6QRH - chains A and B; structure by X-ray diffraction, 2.15 A resolution.

[Chain A]
Name: Insulin
Organism: Bos taurus
Reference sequence: P01317 (INS_BOVIN); residues 1-21 here correspond to UniProt positions 85-105 (UniProt number = residue number + 84)
Amino-acid sequence (21 residues; row label = number of the first residue in the row):
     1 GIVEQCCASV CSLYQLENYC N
Disulfides: C6-C11

[Chain B]
Name: Insulin
Organism: Bos taurus
Reference sequence: P01317 (INS_BOVIN); residues 1-30 here correspond to UniProt positions 25-54 (UniProt number = residue number + 24)
Amino-acid sequence (30 residues; row label = number of the first residue in the row):
     1 FVNQHLCGSH LVEALYLVCG ERGFFYTPKA

[Chain A / chain B interface]
Residue-residue contacts (41):
  G1(A) - A30(B)
  I2(A) - L11(B)  hydrophobic
  I2(A) - T27(B)
  I2(A) - A30(B)
  V3(A) - P28(B)  hydrophobic
  C6(A) - Q4(B)
  C6(A) - H5(B)
  C6(A) - L6(B)  hydrogen bond (backbone-backbone)
  C6(A) - L11(B)  hydrophobic
  C7(A) - H5(B)  hydrogen bond (backbone-side chain)
  C7(A) - L6(B)
  C7(A) - C7(B)  disulfide
  A8(A) - H5(B)
  S9(A) - H5(B)
  V10(A) - N3(B)
  V10(A) - Q4(B)
  V10(A) - H5(B)
  C11(A) - V2(B)
  C11(A) - N3(B)
  C11(A) - Q4(B)  hydrogen bond (backbone-backbone)
  S12(A) - V2(B)
  S12(A) - N3(B)
  L13(A) - V2(B)
  L13(A) - V18(B)  hydrophobic
  L16(A) - V2(B)  hydrophobic
  L16(A) - L11(B)  hydrophobic
  L16(A) - A14(B)  hydrophobic
  L16(A) - L15(B)
  L16(A) - V18(B)  hydrophobic
  E17(A) - V18(B)
  E17(A) - R22(B)  salt bridge
  Y19(A) - L15(B)  hydrophobic
  Y19(A) - F24(B)
  Y19(A) - F25(B)  hydrogen bond (backbone-backbone)
  C20(A) - C19(B)  disulfide
  C20(A) - R22(B)
  C20(A) - G23(B)
  N21(A) - R22(B)
  N21(A) - G23(B)  hydrogen bond (backbone-backbone)
  N21(A) - F24(B)  hydrogen bond (side chain-backbone)
  N21(A) - F25(B)
Other interface residues (no listed pair), chain A (18 interface residues in all): E4, N18
Other interface residues (no listed pair), chain B (19 interface residues in all): Y26
Disulfides between the chains: C7(A)-C7(B), C20(A)-C19(B)

[Summary]
The interface between chain A and chain B involves 18 residues on one side and 19 on the other, with 2
disulfide bonds, 6 hydrogen bonds and 1 salt bridge. Among the polar pairs are E17(A)-R22(B), C7(A)-H5(B) and
N21(A)-F24(B).
Chain A is Insulin and chain B is Insulin, both from Bos taurus; the structure, High pressure structure of
bovine insulin (100 MPa), was determined by X-ray diffraction, deposited together with 6QQG, 6QRK and 6QQ7.
